Entry 6J4Y (electron microscopy, 4.30 A resolution (low resolution: residue-level contacts below are approximate; hydrogen-bond / salt-bridge calls are withheld)); this record covers chains N and c of the 26 polymer chains in the assembly.

[Chain N]
Molecule: 198-nt DNA strand
Sequence (198 nucleotides; each row starts with the number of its first residue; numbers below 1 keep their minus sign (DG-125 is residue -125)):
  -125 GCTTACGTCA GTCTGGCCAT CTTTGTGTTT GGTGTGTTTG GGTGGTGGCC GTTTTCGTTG
   -65 TTTTTTTCTG TCTCGTGCCT GGTGTCTTGG GTGTAATCCC CTTGGCGGTT AAAACGCGGG
    -5 GGACAGCGCG TACGTGCGTT TAAGCGGTGC TAGAGCTGTC TACGACCAAT TGAGCGGCCT
    55 CGGCACCGGG ATTCTGAT
Unresolved in the structure: -125 to -55, -36 to -32

[Chain c]
Protein: Histone H2A type 1-B/E
Organism: Homo sapiens
UniProt: P04908 (H2A1B_HUMAN); residues 0-129 here correspond to UniProt positions 1-130 (UniProt number = residue number + 1)
Chain sequence (133 residues; each row starts with the number of its first residue; numbers below 1 keep their minus sign (Gly-3 is residue -3)):
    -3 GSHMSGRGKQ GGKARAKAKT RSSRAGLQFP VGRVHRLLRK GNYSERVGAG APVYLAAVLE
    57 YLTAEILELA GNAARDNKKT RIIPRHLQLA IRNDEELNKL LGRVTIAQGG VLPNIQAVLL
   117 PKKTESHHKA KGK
Unresolved in the structure: -3 to 15, 119-129
Sequence notes: expression tag (-3 to -1)
UniProt features mapped onto this chain:
  - modified residue: Ser1 (N-acetylserine), Arg3 (Citrulline), Lys5 (N6-(2-hydroxyisobutyryl)lysine), Lys9 (N6-(2-hydroxyisobutyryl)lysine), Lys13 (N6-(beta-hydroxybutyryl)lysine), Lys36 (N6-(2-hydroxyisobutyryl)lysine), Lys74 (N6-(2-hydroxyisobutyryl)lysine), Lys75 (N6-(2-hydroxyisobutyryl)lysine), Lys95 (N6-(2-hydroxyisobutyryl)lysine), Gln104 (N5-methylglutamine), Lys118 (N6-(2-hydroxyisobutyryl)lysine), Lys119 (N6-crotonyllysine), Thr120 (Phosphothreonine), Lys125 (N6-crotonyllysine)
  - cross-link (Glycyl lysine isopeptide (Lys-Gly)): Lys13 (interchain with G-Cter in ubiquitin), Lys15 (interchain with G-Cter in ubiquitin), Lys119 (interchain with G-Cter in ubiquitin)

[Chain N / chain c interface]
Contacting residue pairs - 11 pairs, chain N then chain c:
  DG38(N) with Arg42(c); Val43(c); Gly44(c); Ala45(c)
  DA39(N) with Arg42(c); Val43(c)
  DC49(N) with Arg29(c)
  DG57(N) with Thr76(c); Arg77(c)
  DC58(N) with Thr76(c); Arg77(c)
Other interface residues (no listed pair), chain N (6 interface residues in all): DG48
Other interface residues (no listed pair), chain c (8 interface residues in all): Arg35

[Summary]
Chain N and chain c form an interface of 6 and 8 residues respectively.
Here chain N is a 198-nt DNA strand and chain c is Histone H2A type 1-B/E (Homo sapiens). Entry 6J4Y (RNA
polymerase II elongation complex bound with Elf1 and Spt4/5, stalled at SHL(-1) of the nucleosome ...) was
determined by electron microscopy together with 6IR9, 6J4W, 6J4X, 6J4Z, 6J50 and 6J51 from the same study.
